Entry 6SOP (X-ray diffraction, 1.93 A resolution); this record covers chain A.

Chain A:
Name: Ferritin
Organism: Synechococcus sp. CC9311
Notes: EC 1.16.3.2
UniProtKB: Q0I9X8 (Q0I9X8_SYNS3); numbering as in UniProt (aligned over 1-182)
Chain sequence (182 residues; each row starts with the number of its first residue):
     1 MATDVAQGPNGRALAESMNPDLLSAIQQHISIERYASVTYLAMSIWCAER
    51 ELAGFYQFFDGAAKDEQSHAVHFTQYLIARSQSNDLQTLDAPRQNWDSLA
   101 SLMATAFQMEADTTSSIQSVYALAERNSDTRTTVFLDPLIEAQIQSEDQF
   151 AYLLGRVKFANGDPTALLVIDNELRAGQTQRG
Disordered / not traced: 1-4
Sequence notes: engineered mutation Ala-62 (Glu in Q0I9X8)
Reported in the primary citation:
  - mutagenesis - E62A: decreased catalytic activity on mineralization
  - mutagenesis - E62A: unchanged binding to Fe2+
  - mutagenesis - E62A: unchanged catalytic activity

Summary:
From the paper: E62A reduces catalytic activity on mineralization; E62A leaves binding to Fe2+ unchanged.
Chain A is Ferritin (Synechococcus sp. CC9311); the structure, Metal free structure of SynFtn variant E62A,
was determined by X-ray diffraction together with 6SOM, 6SON, 6SOO, 6SOQ and 6SOR from the same study.
